7R2K - chains A and Q of the 24 polymer chains in the assembly; structure by electron microscopy, 3.30 A resolution.

== Chain A ==
Name: CRISPR-associated helicase Cas3
Source organism: Pyrococcus furiosus DSM 3638
UniProt: A0A5C0XNV5 (A0A5C0XNV5_PYRFU); the construct lacks a stretch of the UniProt sequence and is renumbered around it, so the offset changes along the chain: 10-364 = UniProt 9-363; 365-450 = UniProt 365-450; 452-499 = UniProt 451-498; 500-531 = UniProt 500-531; 1 more segments
Amino-acid sequence (651 residues; row label = number of the first residue in the row; note: 1 number in that range is skipped by the numbering (no residue carries it; nothing is unmodelled there)):
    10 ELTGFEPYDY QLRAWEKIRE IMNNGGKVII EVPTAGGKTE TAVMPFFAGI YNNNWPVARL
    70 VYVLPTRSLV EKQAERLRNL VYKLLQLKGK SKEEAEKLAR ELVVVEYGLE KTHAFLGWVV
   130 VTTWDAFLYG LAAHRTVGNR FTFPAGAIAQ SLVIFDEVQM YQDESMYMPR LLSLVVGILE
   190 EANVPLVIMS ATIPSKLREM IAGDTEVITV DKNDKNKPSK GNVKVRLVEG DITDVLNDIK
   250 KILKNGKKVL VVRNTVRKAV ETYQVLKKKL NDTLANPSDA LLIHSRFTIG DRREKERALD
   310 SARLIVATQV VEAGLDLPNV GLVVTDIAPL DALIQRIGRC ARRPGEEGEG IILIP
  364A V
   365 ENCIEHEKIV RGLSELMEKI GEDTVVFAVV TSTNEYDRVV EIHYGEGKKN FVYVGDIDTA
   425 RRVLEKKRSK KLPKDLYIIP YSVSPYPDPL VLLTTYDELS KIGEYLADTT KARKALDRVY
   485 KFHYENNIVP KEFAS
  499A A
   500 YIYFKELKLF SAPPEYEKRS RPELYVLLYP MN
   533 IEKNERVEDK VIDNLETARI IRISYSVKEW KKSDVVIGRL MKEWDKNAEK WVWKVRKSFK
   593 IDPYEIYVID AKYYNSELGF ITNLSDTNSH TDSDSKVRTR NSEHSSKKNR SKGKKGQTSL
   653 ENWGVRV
Not modelled in the structure: 364A, 499A, 533-579, 630-659
Construct notes: conflict Lys-229 (Arg228 in A0A5C0XNV5), Val-393 (Thr in A0A5C0XNV5), Lys-517 (Leu in A0A5C0XNV5); insertion (451)

== Chain Q ==
Name: CRISPR-associated endonuclease Cas3-HD
Source organism: Pyrococcus furiosus DSM 3638
Notes: EC 3.1.-.-
UniProt: Q8U336 (CS3HD_PYRFU); the construct lacks a stretch of the UniProt sequence, so the offset changes along the chain: 2-210 = UniProt 2-210; 211-236 = UniProt 212-237
Amino-acid sequence (238 residues; row label = number of the first residue in the row):
     2 SCKAFQGQTL REHIEAMLAA WEIVKNKYIP SIIRVMKTVG VKFTEEDADK FMKTLIILHD
    62 VGKCSEVYQK HLSNNEPLRG FRHELVSAYY AYNILKDMFK DETIAFIGAL VVMMHHEPIL
   122 MGQIRSLDKE ELTPEVVLDK LRTFNGVMEG TESFIKSMIK EKLGVIPKVP SPTQEDVLRE
   182 VIRLSVLARH RPDSGKLRMV VGALLIPLV
  210A L
   211 CDYKGAKERE GESPKFAEVL RVEMMKAA
Not modelled in the structure: 210A
Cystine bridges: Cys-3/Cys-65
Construct notes: expression tag (237-238)
Bound ions: Ni2+ site 1: His-84, His-117; Ni2+ site 2 near Asp-212 (its only coordinating residue here)
UniProt features mapped onto this chain:
  - binding site (Mg(2+)): Asp-61, His-84, His-116, His-117

== Chain A / chain Q interface ==
Pairs across the interface - 61 pairs, chain A then chain Q:
  Asn-32(A) with Arg-35(Q), hydrogen bond (backbone-side chain)
  Ile-59(A) with Glu-233(Q)
  Asn-62(A) with Met-235(Q)
  Trp-64(A) with Lys-28(Q); Glu-233(Q)
  Pro-65(A) with Arg-35(Q)
  Lys-97(A) with Ala-237(Q)
  Thr-121(A) with Glu-222(Q)
  Leu-125(A) with Lys-225(Q); Phe-226(Q), hydrophobic; Val-229(Q), hydrophobic
  Trp-127(A) with Glu-228(Q); Arg-231(Q)
  Thr-145(A) with Glu-118(Q)
  Val-146(A) with Tyr-213(Q), hydrogen bond (backbone-side chain)
  Asn-148(A) with His-117(Q); Glu-118(Q)
  Arg-149(A) with His-117(Q); Leu-206(Q); Leu-209(Q), hydrogen bond (side chain-backbone); Val-210(Q); Asp-212(Q), salt bridge; Tyr-213(Q)
  Phe-150(A) with His-117(Q), hydrogen bond (backbone-backbone); Pro-119(Q)
  Phe-152(A) with Arg-199(Q)
  Gln-159(A) with Val-36(Q); Ala-204(Q)
  Glu-190(A) with Thr-39(Q)
  Asn-192(A) with Arg-35(Q); Thr-39(Q), hydrogen bond
  Pro-194(A) with Arg-35(Q)
  Ala-424(A) with Ser-195(Q); Arg-199(Q)
  Arg-425(A) with Ala-189(Q), hydrogen bond (side chain-backbone); Arg-190(Q), hydrogen bond (side chain-backbone); His-191(Q); Arg-192(Q); Asp-194(Q), hydrogen bond (side chain-backbone); Ser-195(Q), hydrogen bond (side chain-backbone); Arg-199(Q)
  Arg-426(A) with Met-114(Q); Ile-120(Q), hydrogen bond (side chain-backbone); Leu-121(Q); Met-122(Q); Arg-190(Q); Arg-199(Q), hydrogen bond (backbone-side chain)
  Val-427(A) with Arg-190(Q), hydrogen bond (backbone-side chain); Arg-199(Q)
  Leu-428(A) with Gly-123(Q); Gln-124(Q)
  Arg-432(A) with Leu-121(Q); Gln-124(Q); Arg-126(Q); Leu-128(Q)
  Ser-433(A) with Arg-126(Q), hydrogen bond (backbone-side chain)
  Lys-434(A) with Gln-124(Q), hydrogen bond; Ile-125(Q); Arg-126(Q), hydrogen bond (backbone-side chain)
  Lys-435(A) with Arg-126(Q)
  Tyr-469(A) with Asn-76(Q)
Also at the interface, not in a pair above, chain A (39 interface residues in all): Val-66, Lys-99, Glu-110, His-122, Gly-155, Ala-156, Ala-191, Val-193, Ile-421, Thr-423
Also at the interface, not in a pair above, chain Q (47 interface residues in all): Pro-31, Ser-32, Asp-129, Gly-196, Leu-198, Met-200, Ile-207, Val-232

== Summary ==
Chain A and chain Q form an interface of 39 and 47 residues respectively, with 15 hydrogen bonds and 1 salt
bridge. Among the polar pairs are Arg-149(A)/Asp-212(Q), Asn-32(A)/Arg-35(Q) and Val-146(A)/Tyr-213(Q). From
UniProt: 4 Mg2+-binding residues on chain Q.
Chain A is CRISPR-associated helicase Cas3 and chain Q is CRISPR-associated endonuclease Cas3-HD, both from
Pyrococcus furiosus DSM 3638; the structure, elongated Cascade complex from type I-A CRISPR-Cas system, was
determined by electron microscopy.
